PDB entry 6Z1R | electron microscopy, 3.29 A resolution | chains C and S of the 21 polymer chains in the assembly

== Chain C ==
Protein: ATP synthase subunit alpha, mitochondrial
Organism: Bos taurus
Reference sequence: P19483 (ATPA_BOVIN); residues 1-510 here correspond to UniProt positions 44-553 (UniProt number = residue number + 43)
Amino-acid sequence (510 residues; numbered 1 to 510; the number before each row is that of its first residue):
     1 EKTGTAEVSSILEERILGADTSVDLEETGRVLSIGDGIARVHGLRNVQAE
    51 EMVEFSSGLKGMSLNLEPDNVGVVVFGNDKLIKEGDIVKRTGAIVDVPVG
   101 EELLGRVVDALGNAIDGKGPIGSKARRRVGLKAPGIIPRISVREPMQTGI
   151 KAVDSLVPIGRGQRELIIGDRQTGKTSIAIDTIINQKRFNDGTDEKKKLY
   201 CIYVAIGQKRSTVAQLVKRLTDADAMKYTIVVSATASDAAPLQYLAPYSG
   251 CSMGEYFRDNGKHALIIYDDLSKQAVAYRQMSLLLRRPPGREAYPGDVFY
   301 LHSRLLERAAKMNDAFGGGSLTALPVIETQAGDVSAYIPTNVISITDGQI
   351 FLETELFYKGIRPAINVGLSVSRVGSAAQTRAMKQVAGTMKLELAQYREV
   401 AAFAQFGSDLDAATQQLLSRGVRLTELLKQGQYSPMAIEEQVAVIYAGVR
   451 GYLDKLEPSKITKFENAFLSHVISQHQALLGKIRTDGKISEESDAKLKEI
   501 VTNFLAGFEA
Unresolved in the structure: 1, 404-410, 510
Sequence notes: variant Glu1 (Gln44 in P19483); microheterogeneity Gly481 (Ser524 in P19483)
Ion coordination: Mg2+: Thr176 (together with ATP)
Ligand contacts: ATP (adenosine-5'-triphosphate): Asp170, Arg171, Gln172, Thr173, Gly174, Lys175, Thr176, Ser177, Phe357, Arg362, Pro363, Gln430, Gly431, Gln432
Curated features (UniProtKB/Swiss-Prot):
  - binding site (ATP): Gln172, Gly174, Lys175, Thr176, Ser177, Gln430, Gln432
  - binding site (Mg(2+)): Thr176, Asp269
  - site: Ser370 (Required for activity)
  - modified residue: Ser10 (Phosphoserine), Ser22 (Phosphoserine), Ser33 (Phosphoserine), Ser63 (Phosphoserine), Lys80 (N6-acetyllysine), Lys83 (N6-acetyllysine), Lys89 (N6-acetyllysine), Thr91 (Phosphothreonine), Lys118 (N6-acetyllysine), Ser123 (Phosphoserine), Lys124 (N6-acetyllysine), Ser141 (Phosphoserine), Arg161 (Omega-N-methylarginine), Lys187 (N6-acetyllysine), Lys196 (N6-acetyllysine), Lys197 (N6-acetyllysine), Lys218 (N6-acetyllysine), Lys262 (N6-acetyllysine), Lys384 (N6-acetyllysine), Lys391 (N6-acetyllysine) and 5 more in UniProt
  - glycosylation: Ser33 (O-linked (GlcNAc) serine)

== Chain S ==
Protein: ATP synthase subunit O, mitochondrial
Organism: Bos taurus
Reference sequence: P13621 (ATPO_BOVIN); residues 1-190 here correspond to UniProt positions 24-213 (UniProt number = residue number + 23)
Amino-acid sequence (190 residues; numbered 1 to 190; the number before each row is that of its first residue):
     1 FAKLVRPPVQIYGIEGRYATALYSAASKQNKLEQVEKELLRVGQILKEPK
    51 MAASLLNPYVKRSVKVKSLSDMTAKEKFSPLTSNLINLLAENGRLTNTPA
   101 VISAFSTMMSVHRGEVPCTVTTASALDEATLTELKTVLKSFLSKGQVLKL
   151 EVKIDPSIMGGMIVRIGEKYVDMSAKTKIQKLSRAMREIL
Unresolved in the structure: 189-190
Curated features (UniProtKB/Swiss-Prot):
  - modified residue: Lys31 (N6-acetyllysine), Lys37 (N6-acetyllysine), Lys47 (N6-acetyllysine), Lys50 (N6-acetyllysine), Lys67 (N6-succinyllysine), Lys77 (N6-acetyllysine), Lys135 (N6-acetyllysine), Lys139 (N6-acetyllysine), Lys149 (N6-acetyllysine), Lys153 (N6-acetyllysine), Lys169 (N6-acetyllysine), Lys176 (N6-succinyllysine)
Reported in the primary citation:
  - conformationally variable residues (domain motion): His112 to Val116

== Interface between chain C and chain S ==
Residue-residue contacts - 34 pairs, chain C then chain S:
  Lys2(C) with Arg94(S), hydrogen bond (backbone-side chain)
  Thr3(C) with Arg17(S); Arg94(S)
  Gly4(C) with Arg94(S)
  Glu7(C) with Ile14(S); Arg17(S), hydrogen bond (backbone-side chain); Tyr18(S), hydrogen bond; Asn92(S), hydrogen bond; Arg94(S), salt bridge
  Ser9(C) with Leu4(S); Arg17(S)
  Ile11(C) with Phe1(S), hydrophobic
  Leu12(C) with Tyr18(S), hydrophobic; Ala21(S), hydrophobic; Leu88(S), hydrophobic; Asn92(S)
  Glu13(C) with Ala2(S); Leu4(S); Ala21(S); Ser24(S), hydrogen bond; Lys28(S), salt bridge
  Glu14(C) with Phe1(S)
  Arg15(C) with Asn84(S); Leu88(S)
  Ile16(C) with Ala21(S), hydrophobic; Leu22(S); Ala25(S), hydrophobic; Leu81(S); Asn84(S), hydrogen bond (backbone-side chain); Leu88(S), hydrophobic
  Gly18(C) with Asn84(S)
  Arg30(C) with Phe1(S)
  Val31(C) with Phe1(S)
  Leu32(C) with Phe1(S), hydrophobic
Also at the interface, not in a pair above, chain C (20 interface residues in all): Val8, Ser10, Leu17, Glu84, Gly85
Also at the interface, not in a pair above, chain S (21 interface residues in all): Val5, Thr20, Gln29, Pro80, Leu85

== Overview ==
Chain C and chain S form an interface of 20 and 21 residues respectively; the contacts include 6 hydrogen
bonds and 2 salt bridges. Polar contacts include Glu7(C)-Arg94(S), Glu13(C)-Lys28(S) and Lys2(C)-Arg94(S).
Bound to chain C: ATP. From the paper: conformational variability at His112(S).
Chain C is ATP synthase subunit alpha, mitochondrial and chain S is ATP synthase subunit O, mitochondrial,
both from Bos taurus; the structure, bovine ATP synthase F1-peripheral stalk domain, state 2, was determined
by electron microscopy together with 6Z1U, 6ZG7, 6ZG8 and 6ZIK from the same study.
